Entry 5VJH (electron microscopy, 4.00 A resolution); this record covers chains A and B of the 7 polymer chains in the assembly.

[Chain A (and B)]
Name: Heat shock protein 104
Organism: Saccharomyces cerevisiae (strain ATCC 204508 / S288c)
Notes: chain B of this document is another copy of the same molecule, construct and numbering; everything in this record applies to it too
UniProt: P31539 (HS104_YEAST); numbering as in UniProt (aligned over 1-908)
Sequence (908 residues; each row starts with the number of its first residue):
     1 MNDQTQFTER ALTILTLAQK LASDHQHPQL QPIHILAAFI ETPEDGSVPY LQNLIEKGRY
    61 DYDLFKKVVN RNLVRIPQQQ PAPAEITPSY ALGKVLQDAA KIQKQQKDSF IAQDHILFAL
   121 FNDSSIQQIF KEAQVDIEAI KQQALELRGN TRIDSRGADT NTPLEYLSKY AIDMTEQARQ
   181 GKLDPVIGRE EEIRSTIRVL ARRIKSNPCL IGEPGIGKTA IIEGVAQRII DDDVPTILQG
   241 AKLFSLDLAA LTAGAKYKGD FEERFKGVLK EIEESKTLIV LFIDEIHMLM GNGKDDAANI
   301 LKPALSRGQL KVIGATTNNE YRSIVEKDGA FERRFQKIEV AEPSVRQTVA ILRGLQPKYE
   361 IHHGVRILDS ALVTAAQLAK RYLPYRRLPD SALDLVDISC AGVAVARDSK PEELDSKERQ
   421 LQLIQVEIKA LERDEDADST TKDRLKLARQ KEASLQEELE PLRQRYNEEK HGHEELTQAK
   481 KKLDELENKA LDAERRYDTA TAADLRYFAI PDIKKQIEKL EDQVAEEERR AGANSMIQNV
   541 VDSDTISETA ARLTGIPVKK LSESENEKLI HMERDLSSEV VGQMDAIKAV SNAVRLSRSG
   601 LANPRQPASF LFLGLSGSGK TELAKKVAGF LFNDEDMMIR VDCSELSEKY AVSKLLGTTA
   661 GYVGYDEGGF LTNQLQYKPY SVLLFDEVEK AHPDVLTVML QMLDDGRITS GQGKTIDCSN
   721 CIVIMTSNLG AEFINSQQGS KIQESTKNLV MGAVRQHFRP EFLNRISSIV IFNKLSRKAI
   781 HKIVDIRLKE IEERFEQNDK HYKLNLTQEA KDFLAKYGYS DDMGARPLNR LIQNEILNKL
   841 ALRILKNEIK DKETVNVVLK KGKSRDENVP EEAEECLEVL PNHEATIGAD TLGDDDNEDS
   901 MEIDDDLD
Unresolved in the structure: 1-164, 411-537, 860-873, 885-908
Small-molecule neighbours:
  - ATP-gamma-S (AGS; phosphothiophosphoric acid-adenylate ester), molecule 1: D184, P185, V186, I187, P214, G215, I216, G217, K218, T219, A220, I351, L355, P389, L393
  - ATP-gamma-S (AGS), molecule 2: R307, A330, R333, R334
  - ATP-gamma-S (AGS), molecule 3: E579, V580, V581, S616, G617, S618, G619, K620, T621, E622, L775, I783, D822, M823, G824, A825, R826, N829
Curated features (UniProtKB/Swiss-Prot):
  - region: D905 to D908 (Interaction surface for TPR repeats)
  - motif: N773 to K789 (Nuclear localization signal)
  - binding site (ATP): G212 to T219, G614 to T621
  - modified residue: M1 (N-acetylmethionine), S206 (Phosphoserine), S306 (Phosphoserine), T499 (Phosphothreonine), S535 (Phosphoserine)
  - cross-link (Glycyl lysine isopeptide (Lys-Gly)): K442 (interchain with G-Cter in ubiquitin), K620 (interchain with G-Cter in ubiquitin)
  - mutagenesis: D184 (D184A/D/F/N/L/Q/S: Confers resistance to prion-curing by guanidine; D184K/W/Y: Impairs prion propagation), G217 (G217S: Largely reduces ATP hydrolysis. Alters bud morphology and causes septin mislocalization; when associated with I-499; G217V: Completely abolishes ATP hydrolysis), K218 (K218T: Abolishes substrate binding. Unable to confer thermotolerance. Reduces ATP hydrolysis by 98%; when associated with T-315. Completely abolishes ATPase activity; when associated with T-620), Y257 (Y257A: Reduces thermotolerance 10-fold), E285 (E285Q: In HSP104(TRAP); completely abolishes ATP hydrolysis, but does not affect nucleotide binding, thus keeping HSP104 in an ATP-bound state; when associated with Q-687), A315 (A315T: Reduces ATP hydrolysis by 98%; when associated with T-218), T317 (T317A: Reduces rate of ATP hydrolysis at NBD1 nearly 10-fold. No effect on oligomerization), R334 (R334M: Reduces ATPase activity by 80%. Impairs oligomerization), R419 (R419M: Reduces ATPase activity by 80%), R444 (R444M: Reduces ATPase activity by 80%), L462 (L462R: Impairs prion propagation, but does not affect thermotolerance), R495 (R495M: Increases ATPase activity 3-fold), 18 further mutagenesis entries in UniProt
Reported in the primary citation:
  - binding site for FITC casein: Y257, K649, Y650, V663
  - self-association interface (contacts with another copy of this molecule): K258
  - binding site for ATP-gamma-S: R333, R334, R765, R826
  - mutagenesis - N728A (Kd 33nM): increased binding to ATP
  - mutagenesis - T317A (Kd > 2muM): unchanged binding to ATP
  - mutagenesis - T317A (Kd 1.4muM): decreased binding to ATPgammaS
  - mutagenesis - N728A (Kd 16-20nM): unchanged binding to ATPgammaS
  - mutagenesis - T317A (Kd 1.4muM): decreased binding to ATP-gamma-S
  - mutagenesis - N728A (Kd 16-20nM): unchanged binding to ATP-gamma-S

[How chain A and chain B interact]
Residue-residue contacts (92):
  R198(A) - A401(B)
  A201(A) - H362(B)  hydrogen bond (backbone-side chain)
  A201(A) - H363(B)
  A201(A) - V405(B)  hydrophobic
  R202(A) - H362(B)
  R202(A) - H363(B)
  R202(A) - D394(B)  salt bridge
  R202(A) - D397(B)  salt bridge
  R202(A) - I398(B)
  R203(A) - D184(B)  salt bridge
  R203(A) - K358(B)
  R203(A) - Y359(B)
  R203(A) - H362(B)
  R203(A) - H363(B)
  R203(A) - D397(B)  hydrogen bond (backbone-side chain)
  I204(A) - Y359(B)
  I204(A) - D397(B)  hydrogen bond (backbone-side chain)
  P235(A) - V405(B)  hydrophobic
  P235(A) - D408(B)
  T236(A) - D408(B)  hydrogen bond (backbone-side chain)
  I237(A) - H362(B)
  Y257(A) - K256(B)
  K258(A) - A255(B)
  K258(A) - F261(B)
  G259(A) - T252(B)
  G259(A) - G254(B)
  G259(A) - A255(B)
  E262(A) - T252(B)
  E263(A) - A253(B)
  K266(A) - D247(B)  salt bridge
  K294(A) - E285(B)
  K294(A) - H287(B)
  K294(A) - M288(B)
  D295(A) - M288(B)
  D295(A) - N292(B)
  D296(A) - N292(B)  hydrogen bond
  A298(A) - L248(B)
  A298(A) - M288(B)  hydrophobic
  N299(A) - D247(B)  hydrogen bond
  N299(A) - L248(B)
  K302(A) - E285(B)
  P303(A) - D284(B)
  P303(A) - E285(B)
  R307(A) - T219(B)  hydrogen bond
  R307(A) - A220(B)
  R307(A) - E223(B)  salt bridge
  R322(A) - Y677(B)  hydrogen bond
  E326(A) - K714(B)  salt bridge
  E332(A) - R386(B)  salt bridge
  R333(A) - G215(B)
  R333(A) - D390(B)  salt bridge
  R334(A) - E285(B)  salt bridge
  F335(A) - R386(B)  hydrogen bond (backbone-side chain)
  Q336(A) - I398(B)
  R595(A) - L845(B)
  L596(A) - Q833(B)
  L596(A) - L837(B)
  L596(A) - N838(B)
  L596(A) - A841(B)  hydrophobic
  S599(A) - Q797(B)  hydrogen bond (backbone-side chain)
  G600(A) - Q797(B)
  L601(A) - R794(B)  hydrogen bond (backbone-side chain)
  L601(A) - F795(B)  hydrophobic
  L601(A) - L837(B)
  L601(A) - A841(B)  hydrophobic
  A602(A) - R794(B)
  A602(A) - Q833(B)
  N603(A) - R794(B)
  N603(A) - Q833(B)  hydrogen bond (backbone-side chain)
  R605(A) - D636(B)  salt bridge
  Q606(A) - Q833(B)  hydrogen bond
  T659(A) - Y650(B)
  T659(A) - K654(B)
  A660(A) - S653(B)
  A660(A) - T658(B)
  A660(A) - V663(B)
  G661(A) - T658(B)
  G661(A) - V663(B)  hydrogen bond (backbone-backbone)
  Y662(A) - K649(B)  hydrogen bond (side chain-backbone)
  Y662(A) - Y650(B)  hydrophobic
  Y665(A) - V663(B)  hydrophobic
  Y665(A) - G664(B)
  Y665(A) - D666(B)  hydrogen bond
  D705(A) - K625(B)  salt bridge
  R707(A) - D636(B)  salt bridge
  T709(A) - F670(B)
  Q712(A) - D666(B)  hydrogen bond
  Q712(A) - G669(B)
  G713(A) - F670(B)
  E761(A) - R830(B)  salt bridge
  N764(A) - R830(B)
  R765(A) - R830(B)
Also at the interface, not in a pair above, chain A (55 interface residues in all): G329, A330, N592, G711
Also at the interface, not in a pair above, chain B (67 interface residues in all): P214, A249, L251, E320, G402, R552, L553, Y662, E667, K800, M823, L840, L842, I844

[In short]
The interface between chain A and chain B involves 55 residues on one side and 67 on the other, with 17
hydrogen bonds and 13 salt bridges. Polar pairs include R202(A)-D394(B), R202(A)-D397(B) and R203(A)-D184(B).
From the paper: a binding site for FITC casein at Y257(A), K649(A) and Y650(A) among others; N728A of chain A
increases binding to ATP.
Chain A and chain B are both Heat shock protein 104 (Saccharomyces cerevisiae (strain ATCC 204508 / S288c));
the structure, Closed State CryoEM Reconstruction of Hsp104:ATPyS and FITC casein, was determined by electron
microscopy (same publication as 5VY9, 5VY8 and 5VYA).
